6NLR - chain A; structure by X-ray diffraction, 2.10 A resolution.

== Chain A ==
Name: Histidinol-phosphatase
From: Listeria monocytogenes serotype 4b str. H7858
Notes: EC 3.1.3.15
Reference sequence: A0A3A6YEN9 (A0A3A6YEN9_LISMN); residue numbers follow UniProt; this construct covers 1-275
Sequence (283 residues; numbered 1 to 283; the number before each row is that of its first residue):
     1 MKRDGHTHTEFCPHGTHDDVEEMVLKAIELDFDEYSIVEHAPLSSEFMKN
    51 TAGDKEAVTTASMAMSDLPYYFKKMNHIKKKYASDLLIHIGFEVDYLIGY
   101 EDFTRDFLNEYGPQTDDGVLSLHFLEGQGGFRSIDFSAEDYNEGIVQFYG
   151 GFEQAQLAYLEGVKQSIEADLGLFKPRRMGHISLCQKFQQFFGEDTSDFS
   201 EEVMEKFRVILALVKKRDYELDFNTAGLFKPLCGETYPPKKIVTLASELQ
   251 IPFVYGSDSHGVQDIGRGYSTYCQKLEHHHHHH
Unresolved in the structure: 278-283
Sequence notes: conflict I134 (Leu in A0A3A6YEN9); expression tag (276-283)
Modified positions: Mse1, Mse23, Mse48, Mse63, Mse65, Mse75, Mse179, Mse204 (selenomethionine; parent Met)

== Summary ==
Chain A is Histidinol-phosphatase (Listeria monocytogenes serotype 4b str. H7858); the structure, Crystal
structure of the putative histidinol phosphatase hisK from Listeria monocytogenes with trinuclear metals, was
determined by X-ray diffraction together with 6OBY from the same study.
